5MPD - chains Q and R of the 13 polymer chains in the assembly; structure by electron microscopy, 4.10 A resolution (low resolution: residue-level contacts below are approximate; hydrogen-bond / salt-bridge calls are withheld).

Chain Q:
Name: 26S proteasome regulatory subunit RPN6
From: Saccharomyces cerevisiae (strain ATCC 204508 / S288c)
UniProt: Q12377 (RPN6_YEAST); residues 1-434 here = UniProt positions 1-434
Amino-acid sequence (434 residues; numbered 1 to 434; the number before each row is that of its first residue):
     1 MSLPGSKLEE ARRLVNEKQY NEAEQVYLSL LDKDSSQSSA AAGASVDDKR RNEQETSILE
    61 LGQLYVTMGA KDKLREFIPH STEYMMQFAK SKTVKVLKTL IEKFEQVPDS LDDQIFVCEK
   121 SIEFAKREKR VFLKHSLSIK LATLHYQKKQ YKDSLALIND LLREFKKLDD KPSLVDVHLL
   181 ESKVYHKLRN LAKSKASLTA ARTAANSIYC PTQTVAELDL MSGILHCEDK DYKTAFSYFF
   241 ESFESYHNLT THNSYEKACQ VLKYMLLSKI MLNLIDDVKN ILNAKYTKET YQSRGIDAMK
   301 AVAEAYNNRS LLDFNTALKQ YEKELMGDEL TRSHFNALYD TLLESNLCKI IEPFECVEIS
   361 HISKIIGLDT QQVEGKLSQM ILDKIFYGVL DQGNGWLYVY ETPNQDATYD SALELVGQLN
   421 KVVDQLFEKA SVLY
UniProt features mapped onto this chain:
  - modified residue: S2 (N-acetylserine)
  - mutagenesis: F132 (F132L: In rpn6-2; temperature-sensitive mutant that shows defects in proteasome assembly when incubated at 37 degrees Celsius; when associated with P-377), L377 (L377P: In rpn6-2; temperature-sensitive mutant that shows defects in proteasome assembly when incubated at 37 degrees Celsius; when associated with L-132)

Chain R:
Name: 26S proteasome regulatory subunit RPN7
From: Saccharomyces cerevisiae (strain ATCC 204508 / S288c)
UniProt: Q06103 (RPN7_YEAST); residues 1-429 here = UniProt positions 1-429
Amino-acid sequence (429 residues; each row starts with the number of its first residue):
     1 MVDVEEKSQE VEYVDPTVNR VPNYEVSEKA FLLTQSKVSI EQRKEAAEFV LAKIKEEEMA
    61 PYYKYLCEEY LVNNGQSDLE HDEKSDSLNE WIKFDQELYN ELCKKNESKI KELNEKIQKL
   121 EEDDEGELEQ AQAWINLGEY YAQIGDKDNA EKTLGKSLSK AISTGAKIDV MLTIARLGFF
   181 YNDQLYVKEK LEAVNSMIEK GGDWERRNRY KTYYGIHCLA VRNFKEAAKL LVDSLATFTS
   241 IELTSYESIA TYASVTGLFT LERTDLKSKV IDSPELLSLI STTAALQSIS SLTISLYASD
   301 YASYFPYLLE TYANVLIPCK YLNRHADFFV REMRRKVYAQ LLESYKTLSL KSMASAFGVS
   361 VAFLDNDLGK FIPNKQLNCV IDRVNGIVET NRPDNKNAQY HLLVKQGDGL LTKLQKYGAA
   421 VRLTGSDRV
Disordered / not traced: 1-19, 71-94, 425-429
UniProt features mapped onto this chain:
  - modified residue (Phosphoserine): S8, S77

Chain Q / chain R interface:
Pairs across the interface - 39 pairs, chain Q then chain R:
  S378(Q) with S344(R); Y345(R)
  Q379(Q) with R263(R)
  I381(Q) with S344(R)
  L382(Q) with R263(R); S299(R); Q340(R); S344(R)
  D383(Q) with R263(R); Y297(R)
  V389(Q) with E343(R); S344(R); K346(R)
  L390(Q) with S344(R); Y345(R); K346(R)
  D391(Q) with T347(R)
  Q392(Q) with T347(R); L348(R); S349(R); S352(R)
  G393(Q) with T347(R)
  Q405(Q) with N395(R); Q399(R)
  D406(Q) with Q399(R)
  Y409(Q) with Q399(R); L403(R)
  D410(Q) with Q399(R)
  L413(Q) with L403(R)
  L419(Q) with L410(R)
  N420(Q) with L410(R); K413(R)
  V423(Q) with Y417(R)
  F427(Q) with Y417(R)
  L433(Q) with V421(R); T424(R)
  Y434(Q) with A420(R); V421(R); T424(R)
Also at the interface, not in a pair above, chain Q (27 interface residues in all): E374, Y398, Y400, A412, D424, A430
Also at the interface, not in a pair above, chain R (25 interface residues in all): K396, Y400, L402, L414

In short:
27 residues of chain Q and 25 residues of chain R are in contact. UniProt lists 2 mutagenesis sites on chain
Q.
Here chain Q is 26S proteasome regulatory subunit RPN6 and chain R is 26S proteasome regulatory subunit RPN7,
both from Saccharomyces cerevisiae (strain ATCC 204508 / S288c). Entry 5MPD (26S proteasome in presence of ATP
(s1)) was determined by electron microscopy (same publication as 5MP9, 5MPA, 5MPB, 5MPC and 5MPE).
